PDB entry 9H9H | electron microscopy, 3.80 A resolution | chains A and S of the 26 polymer chains in the assembly

Chain A:
Molecule: 16S RNA
From: Escherichia coli
Sequence (1542 nucleotides; numbered 1 to 1542; the number before each row is that of its first residue):
     1 AAAUUGAAGAGUUUGAUCAUGGCUCAGAUUGAACGCUGGCGGCAGGCCUA
    51 ACACAUGCAAGUCGAACGGUAACAGGAAGAAGCUUGCUUCUUUGCUGACG
   101 AGUGGCGGACGGGUGAGUAAUGUCUGGGAAACUGCCUGAUGGAGGGGGAU
   151 AACUACUGGAAACGGUAGCUAAUACCGCAUAACGUCGCAAGACCAAAGAG
   201 GGGGACCUUCGGGCCUCUUGCCAUCGGAUGUGCCCAGAUGGGAUUAGCUA
   251 GUAGGUGGGGUAACGGCUCACCUAGGCGACGAUCCCUAGCUGGUCUGAGA
   301 GGAUGACCAGCCACACUGGAACUGAGACACGGUCCAGACUCCUACGGGAG
   351 GCAGCAGUGGGGAAUAUUGCACAAUGGGCGCAAGCCUGAUGCAGCCAUGC
   401 CGCGUGUAUGAAGAAGGCCUUCGGGUUGUAAAGUACUUUCAGCGGGGAGG
   451 AAGGGAGUAAAGUUAAUACCUUUGCUCAUUGACGUUACCCGCAGAAGAAG
   501 CACCGGCUAACUCCGUGCCAGCAGCCXCGGUAAUACGGAGGGUGCAAGCG
   551 UUAAUCGGAAUUACUGGGCGUAAAGCGCACGCAGGCGGUUUGUUAAGUCA
   601 GAUGUGAAAUCCCCGGGCUCAACCUGGGAACUGCAUCUGAUACUGGCAAG
   651 CUUGAGUCUCGUAGAGGGGGGUAGAAUUCCAGGUGUAGCGGUGAAAUGCG
   701 UAGAGAUCUGGAGGAAUACCGGUGGCGAAGGCGGCCCCCUGGACGAAGAC
   751 UGACGCUCAGGUGCGAAAGCGUGGGGAGCAAACAGGAUUAGAUACCCUGG
   801 UAGUCCACGCCGUAAACGAUGUCGACUUGGAGGUUGUGCCCUUGAGGCGU
   851 GGCUUCCGGAGCUAACGCGUUAAGUCGACCGCCUGGGGAGUACGGCCGCA
   901 AGGUUAAAACUCAAAUGAAUUGACGGGGGCCCGCACAAGCGGUGGAGCAU
   951 GUGGUUUAAUUCGAUGXAACGCGAAGAACCUUACCUGGUCUUGACAUCCA
  1001 CGGAAGUUUUCAGAGAUGAGAAUGUGCCUUCGGGAACCGUGAGACAGGUG
  1051 CUGCAUGGCUGUCGUCAGCUCGUGUUGUGAAAUGUUGGGUUAAGUCCCGC
  1101 AACGAGCGCAACCCUUAUCCUUUGUUGCCAGCGGUCCGGCCGGGAACUCA
  1151 AAGGAGACUGCCAGUGAUAAACUGGAGGAAGGUGGGGAUGACGUCAAGUC
  1201 AUCAUGGCCCUUACGACCAGGGCUACACACGUGCUACAAUGGCGCAUACA
  1251 AAGAGAAGCGACCUCGCGAGAGCAAGCGGACCUCAUAAAGUGCGUCGUAG
  1301 UCCGGAUUGGAGUCUGCAACUCGACUCCAUGAAGUCGGAAUCGCUAGUAA
  1351 UCGUGGAUCAGAAUGCCACGGUGAAUACGUUCCCGGGCCUUGUACACACC
  1401 GCCCGUXACACCAUGGGAGUGGGUUGCAAAAGAAGUAGGUAGCUUAACCU
  1451 UCGGGAGGGCGCUUACCACUUUGUGAUUCAUGACUGGGGUGAAGUCGUAA
  1501 CAAGGUAACCGUAGGGGAACCUGCGGUUGGAUCACCUCCUUA
Not modelled in the structure: 1535-1542
Modified / non-standard residues: PSU (pseudouridine-5'-monophosphate) at position 516, G7M (N7-methyl-guanosine-5'-monophosphate) at position 527, 2MG (2N-methylguanosine-5'-monophosphate) at position 966, 5MC (5-methylcytidine-5'-monophosphate) at position 967, 2MG (2N-methylguanosine-5'-monophosphate) at position 1207, 4OC (4n,o2'-methylcytidine-5'-monophosphate) at position 1402, 5MC (5-methylcytidine-5'-monophosphate) at position 1407, UR3 (3-methyluridine-5'-monophoshate) at position 1498, 2MG (2N-methylguanosine-5'-monophosphate) at position 1516, MA6 (6N-dimethyladenosine-5'-monophoshate) at position 1518, MA6 (6N-dimethyladenosine-5'-monophoshate) at position 1519
Bound ions: Mg2+ site 1 near G21 (its only coordinating residue here); Mg2+ site 2: C48, U114, G115; Mg2+ site 3 near A53 (its only coordinating residue here); Mg2+ site 4: A59, U387; Mg2+ site 5 near G100 (its only coordinating residue here); Mg2+ site 6: A109, G331; Mg2+ site 7: A116, G117, G289; K+ site 1: G145, A197; Mg2+ site 8 near U150 (its only coordinating residue here); Mg2+ site 9 near A171 (its only coordinating residue here); Mg2+ site 10: A174, C175; Mg2+ site 11: U180, A195; 69 more Mg2+ sites not listed; 1 more K+ sites not listed
Residues lining bound ligands: A1IC4 ((2S,3S)-2-[[(2S)-2-[[(2S,4S)-5-aminocarbonyloxy-4-oxidanyl-2-[[(2S,3R)-3-oxidanylpiperidin-2-yl]carbonylamino]pentanoyl]amino]-3-(1H-imidazol-4-yl)propanoyl]amino]-3-(2-chloranyl-1H-imidazol-4-yl)-3-oxidanyl-propanoic acid): U692, G693, U788, U789, G791, A792, A794, C795, U1506

Chain S:
Protein: Small ribosomal subunit protein uS19
From: Escherichia coli
UniProtKB: P0A7U3 (RS19_ECOLI); numbering as in UniProt (aligned over 1-92)
Chain sequence (92 residues; numbered 1 to 92; the number before each row is that of its first residue):
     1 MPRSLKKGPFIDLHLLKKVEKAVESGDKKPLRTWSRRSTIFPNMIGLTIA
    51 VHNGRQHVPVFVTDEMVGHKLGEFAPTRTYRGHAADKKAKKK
Not modelled in the structure: 1, 85-92

Interface between chain A and chain S:
Contacting residue pairs (52):
  U955(A) with His-83(S), hydrogen bond to the sugar
  U956(A) with His-83(S), sugar contact
  A958(A) with Asn-53(S), hydrogen bond to the base; Gly-54(S), base contact; Arg-55(S), salt bridge to the phosphate; Thr-77(S), hydrogen bond to the base
  A959(A) with Thr-77(S), base contact
  U986(A) with Gly-54(S), sugar contact; Arg-55(S), sugar contact
  A1014(A) with His-14(S), sugar contact; Lys-18(S), salt bridge to the phosphate; Trp-34(S), stacking on the base
  G1015(A) with His-14(S), salt bridge to the phosphate
  G1220(A) with Trp-34(S), sugar contact; Arg-36(S), hydrogen bond to the phosphate; His-52(S), hydrogen bond to the sugar
  G1221(A) with Arg-36(S), salt bridge to the phosphate; Thr-77(S), hydrogen bond to the phosphate
  G1222(A) with Thr-77(S), hydrogen bond to the phosphate; Arg-78(S), salt bridge to the phosphate
  C1223(A) with Arg-78(S), salt bridge to the phosphate
  U1224(A) with Arg-78(S), base contact
  A1225(A) with Arg-78(S), sugar contact
  C1226(A) with Tyr-80(S), sugar contact; His-83(S), hydrogen bond to the base
  A1227(A) with Tyr-80(S), hydrogen bond to the phosphate; His-83(S), stacking on the base
  G1312(A) with Pro-2(S), base contact; Leu-5(S), phosphate contact
  U1313(A) with Pro-2(S), base contact; Arg-3(S), phosphate contact; Ser-4(S), phosphate contact; Leu-5(S), hydrogen bond to the phosphate; Lys-6(S), salt bridge to the phosphate
  C1314(A) with Pro-2(S), hydrogen bond to the base; Arg-3(S), base contact; Ser-4(S), phosphate contact; Lys-6(S), salt bridge to the phosphate
  G1316(A) with Lys-7(S), hydrogen bond to the base
  C1317(A) with Arg-37(S), hydrogen bond to the base
  A1318(A) with Lys-7(S), salt bridge to the phosphate; Phe-10(S), sugar contact; Arg-37(S), sugar contact
  A1319(A) with Lys-70(S), salt bridge to the phosphate
  C1320(A) with Arg-36(S), hydrogen bond to the base; Lys-70(S), salt bridge to the phosphate; Gly-72(S), base contact; Glu-73(S), base contact
  U1321(A) with Arg-36(S), hydrogen bond to the base; Arg-78(S), hydrogen bond to the sugar
  C1322(A) with Arg-78(S), salt bridge to the phosphate
  A1324(A) with Pro-2(S), base contact
Other interface residues (no listed pair), chain A (31 interface residues in all): G954, U957, A1012, A1219, G1323
Other interface residues (no listed pair), chain S (26 interface residues in all): Lys-21, Thr-79, Arg-81

In short:
31 residues of chain A and 26 residues of chain S are in contact, with 16 hydrogen bonds, 12 salt bridges and
2 aromatic stacking contacts. Among the polar pairs are A958(A)/Asn-53(S), A958(A)/Thr-77(S) and
C1226(A)/His-83(S). Chain A binds compound A1IC4.
Chain A is 16S RNA and chain S is Small ribosomal subunit protein uS19, both from Escherichia coli; the
structure, Complex 1 30S-IF1-IF2-IF3-GE81112, was determined by electron microscopy, deposited together with
9H8G, 9H9I, 9H9J, 9H9K, 9H9L, 9H9M and 9H9N.
